Entry 3SDU (X-ray diffraction, 1.89 A resolution); this record covers chain A.

== Chain A ==
Name: Alpha-bisabolene synthase
Organism: Abies grandis
Notes: EC 4.2.3.38
UniProt: O81086 (TPSD1_ABIGR); residue numbers follow UniProt; this construct covers 1-817
Amino-acid sequence (817 residues; each row starts with the number of its first residue):
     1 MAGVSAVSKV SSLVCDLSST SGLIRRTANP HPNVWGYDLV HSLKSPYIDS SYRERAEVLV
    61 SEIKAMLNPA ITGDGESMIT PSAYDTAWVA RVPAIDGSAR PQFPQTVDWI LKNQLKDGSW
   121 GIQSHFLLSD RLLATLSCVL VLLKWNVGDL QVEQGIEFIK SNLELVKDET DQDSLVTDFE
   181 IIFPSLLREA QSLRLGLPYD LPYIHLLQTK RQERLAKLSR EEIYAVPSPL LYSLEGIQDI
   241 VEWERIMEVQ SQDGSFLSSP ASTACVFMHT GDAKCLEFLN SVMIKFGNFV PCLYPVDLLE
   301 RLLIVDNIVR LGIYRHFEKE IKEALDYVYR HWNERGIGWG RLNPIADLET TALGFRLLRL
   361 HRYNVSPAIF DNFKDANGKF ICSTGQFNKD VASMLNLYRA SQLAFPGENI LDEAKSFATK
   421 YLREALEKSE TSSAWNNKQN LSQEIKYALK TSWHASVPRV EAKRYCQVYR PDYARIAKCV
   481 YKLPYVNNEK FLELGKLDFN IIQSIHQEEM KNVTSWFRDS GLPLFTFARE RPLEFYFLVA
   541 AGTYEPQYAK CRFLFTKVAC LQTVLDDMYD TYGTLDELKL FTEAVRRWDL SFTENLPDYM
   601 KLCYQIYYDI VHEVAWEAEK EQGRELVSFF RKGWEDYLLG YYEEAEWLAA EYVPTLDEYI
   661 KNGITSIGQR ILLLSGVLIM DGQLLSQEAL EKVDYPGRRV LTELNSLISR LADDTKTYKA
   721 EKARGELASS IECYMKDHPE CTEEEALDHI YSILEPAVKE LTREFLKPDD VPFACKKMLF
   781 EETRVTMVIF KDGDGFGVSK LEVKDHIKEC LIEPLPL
Disordered / not traced: 1-34, 377-379
Metal / ion sites: Mg2+ site 1: D566, D570 (together with geranyl S-thiolodiphosphate); Mg2+ site 2: D713, T717, E721
Residues lining bound ligands: geranyl S-thiolodiphosphate (GST): R529, R531, T563, D566, D567, D570, I667, R710, D713, K800
Swiss-Prot annotation at these positions:
  - motif: D566 to D570 (DDXXD motif)
  - binding site (Mg(2+)): D566, D570, D713, T717, E721
  - mutagenesis: D570 (D570A: Abolishes catalytic activity), D713 (D713A: Abolishes catalytic activity)

== In short ==
Chain A binds geranyl S-thiolodiphosphate. D566 and D570 form the Mg2+ site 1. Curated annotation (UniProt)
lists 5 Mg2+-binding residues and 2 mutagenesis sites.
Chain A is Alpha-bisabolene synthase (Abies grandis); the structure, Structure of a three-domain sesquiterpene
synthase: a prospective target for advanced biofuels production, was determined by X-ray diffraction (same
publication as 3SAE, 3SDQ, 3SDR, 3SDT and 3SDV).
